Entry 6E8K (X-ray diffraction, 1.71 A resolution); this record covers chains A and B.

[Chain A]
Molecule: LeSH (Llo2327)
From: Legionella longbeachae serogroup 1 (strain NSW150)
UniProt: D3HJY4 (D3HJY4_LEGLN); residues 1-167 here = UniProt positions 1-167
Chain sequence (169 residues; row label = number of the first residue in the row; numbers below 1 keep their minus sign (Gly-1 is residue -1)):
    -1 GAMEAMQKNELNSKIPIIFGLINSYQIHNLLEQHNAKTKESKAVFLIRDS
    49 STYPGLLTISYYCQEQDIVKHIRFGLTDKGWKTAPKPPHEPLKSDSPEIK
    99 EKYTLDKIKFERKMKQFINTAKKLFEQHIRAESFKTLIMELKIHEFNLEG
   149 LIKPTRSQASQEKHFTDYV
Disordered / not traced: -1 to 10
Construct notes: expression tag (-1 to 0)
Reported in the primary citation:
  - binding site for interleukin-2 receptor beta pTyr387 peptide (chain B): Arg71, Pro85
  - mutagenesis - R71L: abolished binding to pTyr peptides
  - mutagenesis - P85A (2.9-fold): decreased binding to a panel of pTyr peptides

[Chain B]
Molecule: interleukin-2 receptor beta pTyr387 peptide
UniProt: P14784 (IL2RB_HUMAN); residue numbers follow UniProt; this construct covers 381-393
Chain sequence (13 residues; numbered 381 to 393; the number before each row is that of its first residue):
   381 YFTYDPYSEEDPD
Disordered / not traced: 381-385, 389-393
Modified positions: Tyr387 (O-phosphotyrosine; PTR)
Reported in the primary citation:
  - post-translational modification sites: Tyr387

[Interface between chain A and chain B]
Residue-residue contacts - 14 pairs, chain A then chain B:
  Arg46(A) with Tyr387(B)
  Ser48(A) with Tyr387(B)
  Ser49(A) with Tyr387(B)
  Thr50(A) with Tyr387(B)
  Thr56(A) with Tyr387(B)
  Val67(A) with Pro386(B)
  Lys68(A) with Pro386(B)
  His69(A) with Pro386(B), hydrogen bond (backbone-backbone); Tyr387(B)
  Arg71(A) with Tyr387(B)
  Pro85(A) with Tyr387(B); Ser388(B)
  Pro86(A) with Ser388(B), hydrogen bond (backbone-side chain)
  His87(A) with Ser388(B)
Also at the interface, not in a pair above, chain A (14 interface residues in all): Lys84, Glu88

[In short]
14 residues of chain A face 3 of chain B across their interface, with 2 hydrogen bonds. Among the polar pairs
are Pro86(A)-Ser388(B) and His69(A)-Pro386(B). From the paper: a binding site for interleukin-2 receptor beta
pTyr387 peptide (chain B) at Arg71(A) and Pro85(A); R71L of chain A abolishes binding to pTyr peptides.
Here chain A is LeSH (Llo2327) (Legionella longbeachae serogroup 1 (strain NSW150)) and chain B is
interleukin-2 receptor beta pTyr387 peptide. Entry 6E8K (Legionella Longbeachae LeSH (Llo2327) bound to the
human interleukin-2 receptor beta pTyr387 peptide) was determined by X-ray diffraction (same publication as
6E8H, 6E8I and 6E8M).
